PDB entry 5UMC | X-ray diffraction, 2.15 A resolution | chain A

[Chain A]
Protein: Carbonic anhydrase 2
From: Homo sapiens
Notes: EC 4.2.1.1
UniProt: P00918 (CAH2_HUMAN); the author numbering skips numbers that UniProt does not, so the offset changes along the chain: 1-125 = UniProt 1-125; 127-261 = UniProt 126-260
Sequence (260 residues; each row starts with the number of its first residue; note: 1 number in that range is skipped by the numbering (no residue carries it; nothing is unmodelled there)):
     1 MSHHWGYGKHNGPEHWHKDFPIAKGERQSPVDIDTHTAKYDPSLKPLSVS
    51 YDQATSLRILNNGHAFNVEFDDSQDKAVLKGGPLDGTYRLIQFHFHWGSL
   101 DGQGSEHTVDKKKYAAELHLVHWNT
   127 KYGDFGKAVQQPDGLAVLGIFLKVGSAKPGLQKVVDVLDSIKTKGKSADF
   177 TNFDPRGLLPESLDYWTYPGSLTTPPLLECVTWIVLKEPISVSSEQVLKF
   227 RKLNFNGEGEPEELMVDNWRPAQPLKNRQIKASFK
Not modelled in the structure: 1-2
Bound ions: Zn2+: His94, His96, His119 (together with unknown ligand)
Swiss-Prot annotation at these positions:
  - active site: His64 (Proton donor/acceptor)
  - binding site (Zn(2+)): His94, His96, His119
  - binding site (substrate): Thr199, Thr200
  - site: Tyr7 (Fine-tunes the proton-transfer properties of H-64), Asn62 (Fine-tunes the proton-transfer properties of H-64), Asn67 (Fine-tunes the proton-transfer properties of H-64), Gln92 (Involved in the binding of some activators, including histamine and L-histidine)
  - modified residue: Ser2 (N-acetylserine), Ser166 (Phosphoserine), Ser173 (Phosphoserine)
From the paper describing this entry:
  - binding site for unknown ligand: Phe131, Val135, Leu198, Pro202, Leu204

[In short]
The Zn2+ site is built by His94, His96 and His119. From UniProt: active-site residue His64, 3 Zn2+-binding
residues and substrate-binding residues Thr199 and Thr200. From the paper: a binding site for unknown ligand
at Phe131, Val135 and Leu198 among others.
Chain A is Carbonic anhydrase 2 (Homo sapiens); the structure, Synthesis of novel seleno ureido containing
compounds as SLC-0111 analogs. Investigations on carbonic anhydrases activity, glutathione ..., was determined
by X-ray diffraction together with 5ULN and 5WEX from the same study.
